8RYT - chains A and E of the 16 polymer chains in the assembly; structure by electron microscopy, 18.00 A resolution (very low resolution: no residue pairs are listed; an interface is given only as per-side residue counts).

[Chain A (and E)]
Protein: Nucleoprotein
Notes: chain E of this document is another copy of the same molecule, construct and numbering; everything in this record applies to it too
UniProtKB: P89216 (NCAP_THOGV); residue numbers follow UniProt; this construct covers 1-184, 194-454
Chain sequence (445 residues; each row starts with the number of its first residue; note: 9 numbers in that range are skipped by the numbering (no residue carries them; nothing is unmodelled there)):
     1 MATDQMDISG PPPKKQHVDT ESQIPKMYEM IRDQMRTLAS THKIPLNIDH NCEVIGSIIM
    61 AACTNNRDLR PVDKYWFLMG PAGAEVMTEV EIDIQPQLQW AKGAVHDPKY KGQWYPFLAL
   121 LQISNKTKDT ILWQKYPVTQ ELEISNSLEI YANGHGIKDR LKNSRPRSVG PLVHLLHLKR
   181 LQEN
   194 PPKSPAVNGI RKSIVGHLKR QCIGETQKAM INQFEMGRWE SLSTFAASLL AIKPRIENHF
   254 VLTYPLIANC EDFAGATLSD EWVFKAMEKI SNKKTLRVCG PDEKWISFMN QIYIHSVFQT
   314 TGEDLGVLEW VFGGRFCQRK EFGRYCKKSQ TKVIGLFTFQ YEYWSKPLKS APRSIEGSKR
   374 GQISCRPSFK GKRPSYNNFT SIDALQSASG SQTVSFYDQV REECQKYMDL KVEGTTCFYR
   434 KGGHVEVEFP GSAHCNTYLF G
Unresolved in the structure: 1-19, 194-196, 370-375, 395-407
Reported in the primary citation:
  - mutagenesis - R67D (10-fold), W133D (3-fold), R160D, K162D (15-fold): decreased binding to 24-mer polyU
  - mutagenesis - R386A (11-fold): decreased binding to 24-mer polyU RNA
  - mutagenesis - R160D: decreased catalytic activity

[Interface between chain A and chain E]
At this resolution (18 A) residue pairs are not listed: 11 residues of chain A and 18 of chain E lie at the interface.

[Overview]
The interface between chain A and chain E involves 11 residues on one side and 18 on the other. From the
paper: R67D, W133D and R160D of chain A, among others, reduce binding to 24-mer polyU; R386A of chain A
reduces binding to 24-mer polyU RNA.
Both chains are Nucleoprotein. Entry 8RYT (Structural characterization of Thogoto Virus nucleoprotein provides
insights into RNA encapsidation and assembly) was determined by electron microscopy, deposited together with
8CJW.
